Entry 7N4J (X-ray diffraction, 2.21 A resolution); this record covers chains H and L of the 3 polymer chains in the assembly.

[Chain H]
Name: WRAIR-2173 antibody Fab heavy chain
Organism: Homo sapiens
Notes: antibody fragment or engineered binder
Chain sequence (236 residues; row label = number of the first residue in the row):
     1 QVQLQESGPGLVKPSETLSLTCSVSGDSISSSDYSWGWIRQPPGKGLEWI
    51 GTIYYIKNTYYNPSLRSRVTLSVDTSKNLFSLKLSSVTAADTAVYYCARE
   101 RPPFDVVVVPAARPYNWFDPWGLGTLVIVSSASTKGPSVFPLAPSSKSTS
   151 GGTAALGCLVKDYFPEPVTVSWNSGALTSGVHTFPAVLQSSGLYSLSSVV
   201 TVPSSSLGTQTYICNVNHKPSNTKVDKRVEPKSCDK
Disordered / not traced: 235-236
Disulfide bonds: Cys-22/Cys-97, Cys-158/Cys-214

[Chain L]
Name: WRAIR-2173 antibody Fab light chain
Organism: Homo sapiens
Notes: antibody fragment or engineered binder
Chain sequence (218 residues; numbered 1 to 218; the number before each row is that of its first residue):
     1 QSVLMQPPSVSGAPGQRVTISCTGSSSNIGAGYDVHWYQQLPGTAPKLLI
    51 YGNNNRPSGVPDRFSGSKSGTSASLAITGLQADDEADYYCQSYDSSLSGS
   101 KVFGGGTKLTVLGQPKAAPSVTLFPPSSEELQANKATLVCLISDFYPGAV
   151 TVAWKADSSPVKAGVETTTPSKQSNNKYAASSYLSLTPEQWKSHRSYSCQ
   201 VTHEGSTVEKTVAPTECS
Disordered / not traced: 217-218
Disulfide bonds: Cys-22/Cys-90, Cys-140/Cys-199

[Chain H / chain L interface]
Residue-residue contacts - 71 pairs, chain H then chain L:
  Gln-41(H) / Gln-40(L)  hydrogen bond
  Gln-41(H) / Tyr-89(L)  hydrogen bond
  Gly-44(H) / Thr-169(L)
  Lys-45(H) / Tyr-89(L)  hydrogen bond (backbone-side chain)
  Gly-46(H) / Tyr-89(L)
  Leu-47(H) / Pro-46(L)  hydrophobic
  Leu-47(H) / Tyr-89(L)  hydrophobic
  Leu-47(H) / Phe-103(L)
  Trp-49(H) / Ser-100(L)
  Trp-49(H) / Lys-101(L)
  Trp-49(H) / Phe-103(L)
  Thr-52(H) / Lys-101(L)
  Pro-63(H) / Ser-98(L)
  Pro-63(H) / Gly-99(L)
  Pro-63(H) / Ser-100(L)
  Tyr-96(H) / Gln-40(L)  hydrogen bond
  Tyr-96(H) / Ala-45(L)  hydrophobic
  Tyr-96(H) / Pro-46(L)
  Glu-100(H) / Lys-101(L)  salt bridge
  Phe-104(H) / Tyr-51(L)
  Pro-114(H) / Tyr-33(L)  hydrophobic
  Pro-114(H) / Tyr-93(L)
  Tyr-115(H) / Gly-32(L)
  Tyr-115(H) / Tyr-33(L)  hydrophobic
  Tyr-115(H) / Asp-34(L)
  Tyr-115(H) / His-36(L)
  Asn-116(H) / His-36(L)  hydrogen bond (backbone-side chain)
  Asn-116(H) / Lys-101(L)
  Trp-117(H) / His-36(L)
  Trp-117(H) / Tyr-38(L)
  Trp-117(H) / Leu-48(L)
  Trp-117(H) / Tyr-51(L)  hydrophobic
  Phe-118(H) / Tyr-38(L)  hydrogen bond (backbone-side chain)
  Phe-118(H) / Leu-48(L)
  Phe-118(H) / Lys-101(L)
  Asp-119(H) / Leu-48(L)
  Trp-121(H) / Tyr-38(L)
  Trp-121(H) / Pro-46(L)
  Gly-122(H) / Ala-45(L)
  Phe-140(H) / Ser-127(L)
  Phe-140(H) / Glu-129(L)
  Phe-140(H) / Glu-130(L)
  Pro-141(H) / Ser-127(L)
  Pro-141(H) / Glu-129(L)
  Leu-142(H) / Phe-124(L)
  Ala-143(H) / Phe-124(L)
  Ala-155(H) / Phe-124(L)
  Leu-159(H) / Thr-137(L)
  Leu-159(H) / Tyr-183(L)  hydrophobic
  Lys-161(H) / Glu-130(L)
  Lys-161(H) / Thr-137(L)  hydrogen bond
  Lys-161(H) / Ser-185(L)
  His-182(H) / Ser-171(L)
  His-182(H) / Lys-172(L)
  His-182(H) / Gln-173(L)
  His-182(H) / Ala-179(L)
  Phe-184(H) / Leu-141(L)  hydrophobic
  Phe-184(H) / Ala-179(L)  hydrophobic
  Phe-184(H) / Ala-180(L)
  Phe-184(H) / Ser-181(L)
  Pro-185(H) / Thr-168(L)
  Val-187(H) / Glu-166(L)
  Val-187(H) / Thr-168(L)
  Val-187(H) / Tyr-183(L)  hydrophobic
  Leu-188(H) / Glu-166(L)
  Gln-189(H) / Ser-185(L)
  Leu-196(H) / Tyr-183(L)
  Ser-197(H) / Val-139(L)
  Ser-197(H) / Tyr-183(L)  hydrogen bond
  Val-199(H) / Leu-141(L)  hydrophobic
  Lys-232(H) / Ser-128(L)
Interface residues without a listed pair, chain H (48 interface residues in all): Ile-39, Glu-48, Tyr-61, Asn-62, Arg-113, Leu-123, Lys-147, Leu-156, Asp-162, Ala-186, Ser-190, Cys-234
Interface residues without a listed pair, chain L (47 interface residues in all): Thr-44, Lys-47, Gln-91, Gly-105, Thr-122, Ala-133, Lys-135, Ile-142, Thr-167, Lys-210, Glu-216

[In short]
48 residues of chain H face 47 of chain L across their interface, with 8 hydrogen bonds and 1 salt bridge.
Polar pairs include Glu-100(H)/Lys-101(L), Gln-41(H)/Gln-40(L) and Gln-41(H)/Tyr-89(L).
Here chain H is WRAIR-2173 antibody Fab heavy chain and chain L is WRAIR-2173 antibody Fab light chain, both
from Homo sapiens. Entry 7N4J (Crystal structure of SARS-CoV-2 receptor binding domain in complex with
neutralizing human antibody WRAIR-2173) was determined by X-ray diffraction together with 7N4I from the same
study.
